Entry 2XSJ (X-ray diffraction, 2.50 A resolution); this record covers chains B and E of the 6 polymer chains in the assembly.

# Chain B (and E)
Name: Sulfite reductase beta subunit
Source organism: Desulfomicrobium norvegicum
Notes: EC 1.8.99.3; chain E of this document is another copy of the same molecule, construct and numbering; everything in this record applies to it too
UniProtKB: Q93UT0 (Q93UT0_DESNO); residues 1-271 carry their UniProt numbers (271 of 386 residues fall inside the UniProt entry; the rest is not from it)
Chain sequence (386 residues; numbered 1 to 386; the number before each row is that of its first residue):
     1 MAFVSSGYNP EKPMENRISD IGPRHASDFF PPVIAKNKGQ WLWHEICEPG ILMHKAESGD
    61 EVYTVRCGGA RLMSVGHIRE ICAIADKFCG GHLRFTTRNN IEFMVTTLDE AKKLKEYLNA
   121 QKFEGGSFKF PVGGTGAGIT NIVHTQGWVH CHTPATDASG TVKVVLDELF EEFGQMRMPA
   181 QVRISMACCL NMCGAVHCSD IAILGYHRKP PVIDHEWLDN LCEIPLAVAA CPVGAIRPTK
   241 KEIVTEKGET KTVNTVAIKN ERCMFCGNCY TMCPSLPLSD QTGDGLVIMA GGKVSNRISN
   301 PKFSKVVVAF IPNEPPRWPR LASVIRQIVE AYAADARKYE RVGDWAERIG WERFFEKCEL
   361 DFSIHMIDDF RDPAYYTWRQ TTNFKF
Unresolved in the structure: 1
Disulfide bonds: Cys222-Cys273
Ion coordination: 4Fe-4S cluster Fe site 1: Cys151, Cys188, Cys189, Cys193; siroheme Fe: Cys193 (together with sulfite ion); 4Fe-4S cluster Fe site 2: Cys231, Cys263, Cys266, Cys269
Small-molecule neighbours:
  - 4Fe-4S cluster (SF4), molecule 1: Thr145, Gln146, Cys151, Thr153, Pro154, Ala187, Cys188, Cys189, Asn191, Met192, Cys193
  - 4Fe-4S cluster (SF4), molecule 2: Pro211, Ala230, Cys231, Pro232, Val233, Ala235, Ile236, Ile258, Cys263, Met264, Phe265, Cys266, Gly267, Asn268, Cys269, Leu278
  - siroheme (SRM), molecule 1: His44, Ile46, Leu52, His54, Arg66, Arg94, Phe95, Thr96, Thr97, Arg98, Asn100, Glu102, Gly134, Thr135, Gly136, Thr140, Gln181, Arg183, Cys198, Lys293, Val294, Ser295, Arg297, Arg341
  - siroheme (SRM), molecule 2: Arg71, His144, Thr145, Gln146, His150, Cys151, His152, Asn191, Met192, Cys193, Gly194, Thr271, Met272
What the authors report for this chain:
  - 4Fe-4S cluster coordination: Cys193
  - siroheme coordination: Cys193
  - binding site for siroheme: His150

# Chain B / chain E interface
Contacting residue pairs - 23 pairs, chain B then chain E:
  Asn296(B) with Thr381(E), hydrogen bond; Thr382(E), hydrogen bond (side chain-backbone); Asn383(E), hydrogen bond (backbone-side chain)
  Asn300(B) with Thr381(E), hydrogen bond; Asn383(E), hydrogen bond
  Pro301(B) with Gln380(E); Thr381(E)
  Phe303(B) with Tyr375(E)
  Arg371(B) with Asp372(E), salt bridge
  Asp372(B) with Arg371(E), salt bridge; Pro373(E)
  Pro373(B) with Asp372(E); Pro373(E); Tyr376(E), hydrophobic
  Tyr375(B) with Phe303(E)
  Tyr376(B) with Pro373(E), hydrophobic
  Gln380(B) with Pro301(E)
  Thr381(B) with Asn296(E), hydrogen bond; Asn300(E), hydrogen bond; Pro301(E)
  Thr382(B) with Asn296(E), hydrogen bond (backbone-side chain)
  Asn383(B) with Asn296(E), hydrogen bond (side chain-backbone); Asn300(E), hydrogen bond
Also at the interface, not in a pair above, chain B (14 interface residues in all): Ser299
Also at the interface, not in a pair above, chain E (14 interface residues in all): Ser299

# Overview
The chain B/chain E interface involves 14 residues from each chain, with 10 hydrogen bonds and 2 salt bridges.
Polar contacts include Arg371(B)-Asp372(E), Asn296(B)-Thr381(E) and Asn296(B)-Thr382(E). Chain B binds
siroheme and 4Fe-4S cluster. The paper reports a binding site for siroheme at His150(B); 4Fe-4S cluster
coordination by Cys193(B).
Both chains are Sulfite reductase beta subunit (Desulfomicrobium norvegicum). Entry 2XSJ (Structure of
desulforubidin from Desulfomicrobium norvegicum) was determined by X-ray diffraction.
